PDB entry 6E5M | X-ray diffraction, 1.61 A resolution | chains A and I

# Chain A
Molecule: Cationic trypsin
Organism: Bos taurus
Notes: EC 3.4.21.4
UniProt: P00760 (TRY1_BOVIN); the construct lacks a stretch of the UniProt sequence and is renumbered around it, so the offset changes along the chain: 16-34 = UniProt 24-42; 37-67 = UniProt 43-73; 69-125 = UniProt 74-130; 127-130 = UniProt 131-134; 6 more segments
Chain sequence (223 residues; row label = number of the first residue in the row; note: 10 numbers in that range are skipped by the numbering (no residue carries them; nothing is unmodelled there)):
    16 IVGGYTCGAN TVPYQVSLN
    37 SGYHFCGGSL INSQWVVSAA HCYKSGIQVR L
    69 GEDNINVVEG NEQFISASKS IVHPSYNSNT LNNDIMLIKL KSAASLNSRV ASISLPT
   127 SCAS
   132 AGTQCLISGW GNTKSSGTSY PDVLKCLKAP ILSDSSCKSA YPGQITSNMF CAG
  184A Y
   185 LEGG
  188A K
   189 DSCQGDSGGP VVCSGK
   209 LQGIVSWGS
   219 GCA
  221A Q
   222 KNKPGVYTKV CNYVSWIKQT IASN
Disulfide bonds: Cys22-Cys157, Cys42-Cys58, Cys128-Cys232, Cys136-Cys201, Cys168-Cys182, Cys191-Cys220
Bound ions: Ca2+: Glu70, Asn72, Val75, Glu80
UniProt features mapped onto this chain:
  - active site (Charge relay system): His57, Asp102, Ser195
  - binding site (Ca(2+)): Glu70, Asn72, Val75, Glu80
  - binding site (substrate): Asp189, Ser190, Gln192, Gly193, Ser195

# Chain I
Molecule: 9MER-peptide
Chain sequence (9 residues; numbered 1 to 9; the number before each row is that of its first residue):
     1 CTKSIPPQC
Disulfide bonds: Cys1-Cys9

# Interface between chain A and chain I
Contacting residue pairs (30; chain A residue first):
  His40(A) with Ile5(I)
  Phe41(A) with Ser4(I); Ile5(I), hydrogen bond (backbone-backbone)
  Cys42(A) with Ser4(I)
  His57(A) with Thr2(I); Lys3(I); Ser4(I); Gln8(I), hydrogen bond (backbone-side chain)
  Leu99(A) with Thr2(I)
  Tyr151(A) with Ile5(I), hydrophobic
  Asp189(A) with Lys3(I), salt bridge
  Ser190(A) with Lys3(I), hydrogen bond (backbone-side chain)
  Cys191(A) with Lys3(I)
  Gln192(A) with Thr2(I), hydrogen bond (side chain-backbone); Lys3(I); Ser4(I); Pro7(I)
  Gly193(A) with Lys3(I), hydrogen bond (backbone-backbone); Ser4(I); Ile5(I)
  Asp194(A) with Lys3(I), hydrogen bond (backbone-backbone)
  Ser195(A) with Lys3(I), hydrogen bond (backbone-backbone); Ser4(I), hydrogen bond (side chain-backbone)
  Val213(A) with Lys3(I)
  Ser214(A) with Thr2(I); Lys3(I), hydrogen bond (backbone-backbone)
  Trp215(A) with Cys1(I); Thr2(I)
  Gly216(A) with Cys1(I), hydrogen bond (backbone-backbone)
  Gly226(A) with Lys3(I)
Also at the interface, not in a pair above, chain A (20 interface residues in all): Tyr39, Gly219

# Overview
20 residues of chain A face 7 of chain I across their interface, with 10 hydrogen bonds and 1 salt bridge.
Among the polar pairs are Asp189(A)-Lys3(I), His57(A)-Gln8(I) and Ser190(A)-Lys3(I). UniProt lists 3
active-site residues, 4 Ca2+-binding residues and 5 substrate-binding residues on chain A.
Here chain A is Cationic trypsin (Bos taurus) and chain I is 9MER-peptide. Entry 6E5M (Crystallographic
structure of the cyclic nonapeptide derived from the BTCI inhibitor bound to beta-trypsin in space ...) was
determined by X-ray diffraction together with 6EAT from the same study.
